7ASE - chains 0 and m of the 52 polymer chains in the assembly; structure by electron microscopy, 3.33 A resolution.

[Chain 0]
Molecule: 18S
From: Trypanosoma cruzi
Sequence (2319 nucleotides; each row starts with the number of its first residue; note: 67 numbers in that range are skipped by the numbering (no residue carries them; nothing is unmodelled there); a row labelled like 1004A-1004Z holds insertion residues (1004A, then the next letters in order); numbering starts at 0):
     0 UGAUCUGGUU GAUUCUGCCA GUAGUCAUAU GCUUGUUUCA AGGACUUAGC CAUGCAUGCC
    60 UCAGAAUCAC UGCAUUGCAG GAAUCUGCGC AUGGCUCAUU ACAUCAGACG UAAUCUGCCG
   120 CAAAAAUCUU GCGGUCUCCG CAACAUUGGA UAACUUGGCG AAACGCCAAG CUAAUACAUG
   180 AACCAACCGG AUGUUCUCUG UUCCGGCGGC AGGGCAACCU GCUGCCAUGG GACGUCCAGC
   240 GAAUGAAUGA AAGUAAAACC AAUGCCUUCA CCGGCAGUAA CACUCAGAAG UGUUGAUUCA
   300 AUUCAUUCCG UGCGAAAGCC GGGUUUUUUU AUCCGGCGUC UUUUGACGAA CAACUGCCCU
   360 AUCAGCCAGC GAUGGCCGUG UAGUGGACUG CCAUGGCGUU GACGGGAGCG GGGGAUUAGG
   420 GUUCGAUUCC GGAGAGGGAG CCUGAGAAAU AGCUACCACU UCUACGGAGG GCAGCAGGCG
   480 CGCAAAUUGC CCAAUGUCAA AAAAAAAAGA UGAGGCAGCG AAAAGAAAUA GAGCCGACAG
   540 UGCUUUUGCA UUGUCGUUUU CAAUGGGGGA UAUUUAAACC CAUCCAAAAU CGAGUAACAA
   600 UUGGAGGACA AGUCUGGUGC CAGCACCCGC GGUAAUUCCA GCUCCAAAAG CGUAUAUUAA
   660 UGCUGUUGCU GUUAAAGGGU UCGUAGUUGA AUUGAGGGCC UCUAAGGCGC AAUGGUUUAG
   720 UCCCAUCCAC UUCGGAUUGG UGACCCAUGC CCUUGUGGUC CGUGAACAGA CAUUCAGAAA
   780 CAAAAAACAC GGGAGUGGUA CCUUUCCUGA UUAUCGCAUG UCAUGCAUGC CAGAGGGCGC
   840 CCGUGAUUUU UUACUGUGAC UAAAAAAGUG UGACCAAAGC AGUCAUUCGA CUUGAAUUAG
   900 AAAGCAUGGG AUAACAAAGG AGCAGCCUCU GGGCCACCGU UUCGGCUUUU GUUGGUUUUA
   960 AAAGUCCAUU GGAGAUUAUG GGGCAGUGUG ACAAGCGGCU GGGUG
1004A-1004Z GUUAUUCCACACACACACACACACGC
1005A-1005Z UCCUUUUUUUUGGACGUGUUUUGUGU
1006A-1006J GUGUAUGUGG
  1066 CACUCGUCGC CUUUG
  1087 UGGGAAAUCC GUGUGGCACU GUGUUUGAUG UUGUUGGCAG AGACUUCGGU CUUUUGCCUU
  1147 CGCAUAUUUC ACACAUGUGU CAUGCCUUCC CUCAACUCAC GGCAUCCAGG AAUGAAGGAG
  1207 GGUAGUUCGG GGGAGAACGU ACUGGUGCGU CAGAGGUGAA AUUCUUAGAC CGCACCAAGA
  1267 CGAACUACAG CGAAGGCAUU CUUCAAGGAU ACCUUCCUCA AUCAAGAACC AAAGUGUGGG
  1327 GAUCGAAGAU GAUUAGAGAC CAUUGUAGUC CACACUGCAA ACGAUGACAC CCAUGAAUUG
  1387 GGGAGUUUUU GGUCGUAGGC GUGGUCGGGC UUGAUUAUUA UUUUUCAUCC CGUUCCUCGU
  1447 CUCGCCAAUG AAUAUUAAAU UUACGUGCAU AUUCUUUUUG GUCUUCGUUU UUUUACGGCG
  1507 AGGGCCUUUA ACGGGAAUAU CCUCAGCACG UUAUCUGACU UCUUCACGCG AAAGCUUUGA
  1567 GGUUACAGUC UCAGGGGGGA GUACGUUCGC AAGAGUGAAA CUUAAAGAAA UUGACGGAAU
  1627 GGCACCACAA GACGUGGAGC GUGCGGUUUA AUUUGACUCA ACACGGGGAA CUUUACCAGA
  1687 UCCGGACAGG GUGAGGAUUG ACAGAUUGAG UGUUCUUUCU CGAUCCCCUG AAUGGUGGUG
  1747 CAUGGCCGCU UUUGGUCGGU GGAGUGAUUU GUUUGGUUGA UUCCGUCAAC GGACGAGAUC
  1807 CAAGCUGCCC AGUAGGAUUC AGAAUUGCCC AUAGGAUAGC AAUCCCUUCC GCGGGUUUUA
  1867 CCCAAGGGGG GGCGGUAUUC GCUUGUAUCC UUCUCUGCGG GAUUCCUUGU UUUGCGCAAG
  1927 GUGAGAUUUU GGGCAACAGC AGGUCUGUGA UGCUCCUCAA UGUUCUGGGC GACACGCGCA
  1987 CUACAAUGUC AGUGAGAACA AGAAAAACGA CUCUUGUCGG ACCUACUUGA UCAAAAGAGU
  2047 GGGAAAACCC CGGAAUCACG UAGACCCACU UGGGACCGAG UAUUGCAAUU AUUGGUCGCG
  2107 CAACGAGGAA UGUCUCGUAG GCGCAGCUCA UCAAACUGUG CCGAUUACGU CCCUGCCAUU
  2167 UGUACACACC GCCCGUCGUU GUUUCCGAUG AUGGUGCAAU ACAGGUGAUC GGACAGUCGA
  2227 GUGCUUCACU UGACCGAAAG UUCACCGAUA UUUCUUCAAU AGAGGAAGCA AAAGUCGUAA
  2287 CAAGGUAGCU GUAGGUGAAC CUGCAGCUGG AUCAUUU
Unresolved in the structure: 0, 1004A-1004Z, 1005A-1005Z, 1006A-1006J, 1087-1178, 1836-1849
Sequence notes: conflict C143 (A144 in 320364483), C805 (U806 in 320364483); insertion (2321-2323)

[Chain m]
Protein: 40S ribosomal protein S23, putative
From: Trypanosoma cruzi
UniProt: Q4DTQ1 (Q4DTQ1_TRYCC); residues 1-143 here = UniProt positions 1-143
Amino-acid sequence (143 residues; numbered 1 to 143; the number before each row is that of its first residue):
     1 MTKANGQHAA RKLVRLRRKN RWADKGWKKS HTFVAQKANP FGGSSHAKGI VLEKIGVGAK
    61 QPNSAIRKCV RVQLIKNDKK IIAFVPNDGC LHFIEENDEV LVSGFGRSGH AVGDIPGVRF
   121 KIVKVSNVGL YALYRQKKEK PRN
Unresolved in the structure: 1

[Interface between chain 0 and chain m]
Pairs across the interface - 109 pairs, chain 0 then chain m:
  C18(0) with Arg107(m), hydrogen bond to the phosphate
  A19(0) with Arg107(m), salt bridge to the phosphate
  A28(0) with His46(m), hydrogen bond to the base
  U29(0) with Lys124(m), phosphate contact
  G30(0) with Lys124(m), salt bridge to the phosphate
  C31(0) with Lys137(m), phosphate contact; Lys138(m), salt bridge to the phosphate
  U32(0) with Lys137(m), phosphate contact
  C358(0) with Arg18(m), salt bridge to the phosphate; Arg21(m), salt bridge to the phosphate; Trp22(m), phosphate contact
  U359(0) with Arg18(m), phosphate contact; Trp22(m), hydrogen bond to the phosphate
  U399(0) with Arg11(m), hydrogen bond to the sugar; Arg15(m), salt bridge to the phosphate
  G400(0) with Arg15(m), base contact
  G405(0) with Phe33(m), sugar contact
  A406(0) with Phe33(m), sugar contact
  U422(0) with Trp27(m), phosphate contact; His31(m), salt bridge to the phosphate
  G481(0) with Ile75(m), phosphate contact; Lys76(m), phosphate contact
  C482(0) with Ser44(m), hydrogen bond to the base; His46(m), sugar contact; Ala47(m), phosphate contact; Lys48(m), sugar contact; Ile75(m), phosphate contact; Lys76(m), salt bridge to the phosphate
  G602(0) with Tyr131(m), phosphate contact
  C619(0) with Ser64(m), hydrogen bond to the sugar
  C620(0) with Ser64(m), phosphate contact
  A621(0) with Ile66(m), hydrogen bond to the phosphate; Lys68(m), salt bridge to the phosphate; Asp88(m), hydrogen bond to the sugar
  G622(0) with Arg67(m), hydrogen bond to the base; Lys68(m), salt bridge to the phosphate; Asn87(m), phosphate contact; Asp88(m), phosphate contact; Gly89(m), phosphate contact
  C623(0) with Arg67(m), base contact; Phe84(m), phosphate contact; Pro86(m), phosphate contact; Asn87(m), hydrogen bond to the phosphate
  A624(0) with Gly113(m), hydrogen bond to the base; Asp114(m), base contact
  C625(0) with Arg107(m), sugar contact
  C626(0) with Arg107(m), salt bridge to the phosphate; Val112(m), phosphate contact; Gly113(m), phosphate contact
  G628(0) with Asn63(m), hydrogen bond to the base; Asp114(m), base contact
  C629(0) with Asn63(m), hydrogen bond to the base
  G630(0) with Asn63(m), base contact; Ser64(m), hydrogen bond to the base; Ala65(m), base contact
  C638(0) with Tyr134(m), phosphate contact
  A639(0) with Tyr134(m), phosphate contact; Arg135(m), salt bridge to the phosphate
  U652(0) with Lys121(m), hydrogen bond to the sugar
  A653(0) with Ser45(m), hydrogen bond to the sugar; His46(m), sugar contact; Ser103(m), hydrogen bond to the sugar; Gly104(m), hydrogen bond to the sugar; Gly106(m), phosphate contact
  U654(0) with Gly43(m), sugar contact; Ser45(m), sugar contact; Gly104(m), phosphate contact; Gly106(m), phosphate contact; Arg107(m), phosphate contact
  A655(0) with Lys29(m), salt bridge to the phosphate; Ser108(m), phosphate contact
  U656(0) with Ser30(m), hydrogen bond to the phosphate
  U663(0) with Arg17(m), base contact; Asn20(m), hydrogen bond to the base; Asp24(m), base contact
  G664(0) with Arg17(m), base contact
  U665(0) with Lys3(m), phosphate contact; Arg17(m), salt bridge to the phosphate
  U666(0) with Lys3(m), salt bridge to the phosphate
  C668(0) with Lys3(m), salt bridge to the phosphate; Arg17(m), base contact
  G670(0) with Thr2(m), hydrogen bond to the base
  U686(0) with His8(m), sugar contact
  U687(0) with Gly6(m), sugar contact; Gln7(m), hydrogen bond to the phosphate; His8(m), hydrogen bond to the phosphate
  U1575(0) with Asn5(m), phosphate contact
  C1576(0) with Thr2(m), hydrogen bond to the base; Ala4(m), phosphate contact; Asn5(m), hydrogen bond to the phosphate; Gly6(m), hydrogen bond to the phosphate
  U1577(0) with Thr2(m), hydrogen bond to the base; Lys3(m), base contact; Ala4(m), phosphate contact; Lys12(m), salt bridge to the phosphate
  C1578(0) with Thr2(m), hydrogen bond to the base; Lys12(m), salt bridge to the phosphate
  G1580(0) with Lys19(m), salt bridge to the phosphate
  G1581(0) with Asn20(m), base contact; Ala23(m), hydrogen bond to the sugar; Asp24(m), sugar contact
  G1582(0) with Lys25(m), salt bridge to the phosphate
  A1605(0) with Lys28(m), phosphate contact
  U1609(0) with Lys60(m), salt bridge to the phosphate; His110(m), hydrogen bond to the base
  A2276(0) with Lys60(m), hydrogen bond to the sugar
  A2277(0) with Lys60(m), salt bridge to the phosphate
  A2278(0) with Gln61(m), hydrogen bond to the phosphate
  A2279(0) with Gln61(m), hydrogen bond to the phosphate
Interface residues without a listed pair, chain 0 (64 interface residues in all): U27, U421, A483, U601, C662, U669, A1579, U1608
Interface residues without a listed pair, chain m (72 interface residues in all): Ala9, Leu13, Ala59, Leu101, Phe105, Ala111, Ile115, Arg119, Val123, Ala132

[Overview]
64 residues of chain 0 face 72 of chain m across their interface, with 33 hydrogen bonds and 22 salt bridges.
Polar pairs include A28(0)-His46(m), C482(0)-Ser44(m) and G622(0)-Arg67(m).
Here chain 0 is 18S and chain m is 40S ribosomal protein S23, putative, both from Trypanosoma cruzi. Entry
7ASE (43S preinitiation complex from Trypanosoma cruzi with the kDDX60 helicase) was determined by electron
microscopy.
